8FWM - chains q and s of the 15 polymer chains in the assembly; structure by electron microscopy, 3.49 A resolution.

[Chain q (and s)]
Molecule: Tail sheath protein
From: Agrobacterium phage Milano
Notes: chain s of this document is another copy of the same molecule, construct and numbering; everything in this record applies to it too
UniProtKB: A0A482MFS8 (A0A482MFS8_9CAUD); residue numbers follow UniProt; this construct covers 1-503
Chain sequence (503 residues; each row starts with the number of its first residue):
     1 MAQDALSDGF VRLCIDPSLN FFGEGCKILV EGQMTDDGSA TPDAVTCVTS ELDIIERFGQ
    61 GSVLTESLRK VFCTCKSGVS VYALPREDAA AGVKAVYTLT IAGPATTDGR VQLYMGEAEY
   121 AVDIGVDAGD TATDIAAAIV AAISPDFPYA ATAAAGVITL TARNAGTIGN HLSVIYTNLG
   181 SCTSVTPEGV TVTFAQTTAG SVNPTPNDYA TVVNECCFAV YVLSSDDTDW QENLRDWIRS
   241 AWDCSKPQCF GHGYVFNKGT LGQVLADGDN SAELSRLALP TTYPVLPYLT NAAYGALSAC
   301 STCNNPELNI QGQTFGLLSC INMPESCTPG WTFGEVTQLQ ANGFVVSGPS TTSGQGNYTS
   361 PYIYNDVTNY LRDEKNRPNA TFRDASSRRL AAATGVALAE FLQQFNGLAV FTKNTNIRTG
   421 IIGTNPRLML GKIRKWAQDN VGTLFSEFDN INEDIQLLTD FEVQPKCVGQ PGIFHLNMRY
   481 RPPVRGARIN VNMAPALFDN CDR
Disordered / not traced: 1-3, 90-200, 349-359, 499-503 (chain s: 1-4, 90-200, 349-359, 499-503)
Cystine bridges: C26-C303, C73-C320, C75-C300, C217-C249

[Interface between chain q and chain s]
Contacting residue pairs (48):
  Q311(q) with N406(s)
  C327(q) with N214(s); C216(s), hydrogen bond (backbone-side chain)
  T328(q) with N214(s), hydrogen bond
  P329(q) with E215(s)
  F333(q) with S245(s)
  D439(q) with R418(s), hydrogen bond (backbone-side chain)
  V441(q) with R418(s), hydrogen bond (backbone-side chain)
  E447(q) with F411(s)
  V484(q) with A409(s); V410(s); P471(s), hydrophobic
  R485(q) with G407(s); V410(s); G472(s)
  G486(q) with N406(s); G407(s); L408(s)
  A487(q) with G472(s), hydrogen bond (backbone-backbone)
  R488(q) with I473(s); F474(s), hydrogen bond (backbone-backbone)
  I489(q) with L402(s), hydrophobic; F474(s)
  N490(q) with I473(s); F474(s); H475(s); L476(s)
  V491(q) with L476(s)
  N492(q) with L476(s), hydrogen bond (backbone-backbone); N477(s); M478(s), hydrogen bond (backbone-backbone)
  M493(q) with L398(s), hydrophobic; M478(s); Y480(s), hydrogen bond
  A494(q) with M478(s), hydrogen bond (backbone-backbone); R479(s); Y480(s)
  P495(q) with F382(s), hydrophobic; Y480(s), hydrophobic
  A496(q) with T381(s); R479(s); R481(s); P482(s)
  L497(q) with A380(s); T381(s); R481(s)
  F498(q) with R481(s); V484(s), hydrophobic
Other interface residues (no listed pair), chain q (26 interface residues in all): Q438, G442, T443
Other interface residues (no listed pair), chain s (35 interface residues in all): K246, P247, G395, F405, N414, I421

[Summary]
26 residues of chain q and 35 residues of chain s are in contact, with 10 hydrogen bonds. Polar pairs include
C327(q)-C216(s), T328(q)-N214(s) and D439(q)-R418(s).
Chain q and chain s are both Tail sheath protein (Agrobacterium phage Milano); the structure, Structure of
tail-neck junction of Agrobacterium phage Milano, was determined by electron microscopy (same publication as
8FWE, 8FWG, 8FXP and 8FXR).
